7SOM - chains R and S of the 200 polymer chains in the assembly; structure by electron microscopy, 3.70 A resolution.

Chain R (and S):
Molecule: FAP178
Source organism: Chlamydomonas reinhardtii
Notes: chain S of this document is another copy of the same molecule, construct and numbering; everything in this record applies to it too
UniProt: P93107; numbering as in UniProt (aligned over 1-606)
Amino-acid sequence (606 residues; each row starts with the number of its first residue):
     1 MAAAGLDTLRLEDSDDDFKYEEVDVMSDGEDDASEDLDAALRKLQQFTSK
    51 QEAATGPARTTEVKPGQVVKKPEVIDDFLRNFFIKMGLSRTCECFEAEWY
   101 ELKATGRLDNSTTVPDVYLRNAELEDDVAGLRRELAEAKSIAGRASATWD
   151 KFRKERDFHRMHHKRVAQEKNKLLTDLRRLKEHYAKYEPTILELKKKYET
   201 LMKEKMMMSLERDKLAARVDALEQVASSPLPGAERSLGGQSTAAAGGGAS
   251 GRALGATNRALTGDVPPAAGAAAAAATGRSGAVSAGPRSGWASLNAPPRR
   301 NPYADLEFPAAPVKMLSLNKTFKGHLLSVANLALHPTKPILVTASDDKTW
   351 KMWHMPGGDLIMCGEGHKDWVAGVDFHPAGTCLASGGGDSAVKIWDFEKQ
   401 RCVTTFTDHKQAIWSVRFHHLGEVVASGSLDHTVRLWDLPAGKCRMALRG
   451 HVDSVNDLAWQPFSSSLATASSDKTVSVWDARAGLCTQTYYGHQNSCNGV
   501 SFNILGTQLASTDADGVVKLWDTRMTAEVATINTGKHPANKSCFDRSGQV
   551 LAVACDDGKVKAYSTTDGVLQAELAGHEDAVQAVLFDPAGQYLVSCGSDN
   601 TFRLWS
Disordered / not traced: 1-74, 111-116, 222-314 (chain S: 1-74, 111-116, 221-314)

Interface between chain R and chain S:
Contacting residue pairs (74):
  Cys94(R) - Arg90(S)
  Cys94(R) - Cys94(S)  hydrophobic
  Tyr118(R) - Arg120(S)
  Asn121(R) - Arg120(S)
  Asn121(R) - Asn121(S)  hydrogen bond
  Leu124(R) - Leu124(S)  hydrophobic
  Glu125(R) - Leu124(S)
  Val128(R) - Val128(S)  hydrophobic
  Leu131(R) - Leu131(S)  hydrophobic
  Leu131(R) - Leu135(S)
  Glu134(R) - Leu135(S)
  Glu134(R) - Lys139(S)  salt bridge
  Leu135(R) - Glu134(S)
  Leu135(R) - Leu135(S)  hydrophobic
  Thr148(R) - Trp149(S)  hydrogen bond
  Phe152(R) - Trp149(S)
  Phe152(R) - Arg153(S)
  Arg153(R) - Thr148(S)
  Arg153(R) - Phe152(S)
  Glu155(R) - Arg156(S)
  Arg156(R) - Phe152(S)
  Arg156(R) - Glu155(S)  salt bridge
  Arg156(R) - Arg156(S)
  His159(R) - Arg156(S)  hydrogen bond
  His159(R) - Arg160(S)
  His159(R) - His163(S)  hydrogen bond
  Arg160(R) - His159(S)
  His162(R) - His163(S)
  His163(R) - His162(S)
  His163(R) - His163(S)
  His163(R) - Val166(S)
  Val166(R) - Val166(S)  hydrophobic
  Val166(R) - Ala167(S)  hydrophobic
  Val166(R) - Lys170(S)
  Ala167(R) - Val166(S)
  Glu169(R) - Lys170(S)
  Lys170(R) - Val166(S)
  Lys170(R) - Glu169(S)
  Lys170(R) - Lys170(S)
  Lys170(R) - Leu173(S)
  Leu173(R) - Leu173(S)  hydrophobic
  Leu174(R) - Leu173(S)  hydrophobic
  Leu177(R) - Leu173(S)  hydrophobic
  Leu177(R) - Leu177(S)  hydrophobic
  Leu180(R) - Leu177(S)  hydrophobic
  Lys181(R) - Leu180(S)
  Tyr184(R) - Lys181(S)
  Tyr184(R) - Tyr184(S)  hydrophobic
  Glu188(R) - Tyr187(S)
  Thr190(R) - Ile191(S)
  Ile191(R) - Ile191(S)  hydrophobic
  Leu194(R) - Leu194(S)  hydrophobic
  Lys195(R) - Leu194(S)
  Lys197(R) - Tyr198(S)
  Tyr198(R) - Lys197(S)  hydrogen bond
  Tyr198(R) - Leu201(S)  hydrophobic
  Leu201(R) - Tyr198(S)  hydrophobic
  Leu201(R) - Leu201(S)  hydrophobic
  Met202(R) - Leu201(S)  hydrophobic
  Glu204(R) - Lys205(S)  salt bridge
  Lys205(R) - Glu204(S)
  Met208(R) - Met208(S)
  Met208(R) - Ser209(S)
  Ser209(R) - Met208(S)
  Glu211(R) - Arg212(S)  salt bridge
  Arg212(R) - Met208(S)
  Arg212(R) - Glu211(S)  salt bridge
  Arg212(R) - Arg212(S)
  Leu215(R) - Leu215(S)
  Leu215(R) - Ala216(S)
  Leu215(R) - Val219(S)  hydrophobic
  Ala216(R) - Leu215(S)  hydrophobic
  Arg218(R) - Val219(S)
  Val219(R) - Val219(S)  hydrophobic
Interface residues without a listed pair, chain R (54 interface residues in all): Arg90, Thr91, Arg107, Lys139, Ile141, Ala145, Trp149
Interface residues without a listed pair, chain S (53 interface residues in all): Thr91, Ala97, Val117, Arg132, Ala138, Ala142, Ala145, Leu174, Met202

In short:
Chain R and chain S form an interface of 54 and 53 residues respectively, with 5 hydrogen bonds and 5 salt
bridges. Polar contacts include Glu134(R)-Lys139(S), Arg156(R)-Glu155(S) and Glu204(R)-Lys205(S).
Both chains are FAP178 (Chlamydomonas reinhardtii). Entry 7SOM (Ciliary C2 central pair apparatus isolated
from Chlamydomonas reinhardtii) was determined by electron microscopy.
